PDB entry 6AL1 | X-ray diffraction, 3.20 A resolution | chains H and L of the 3 polymer chains in the assembly

== Chain H ==
Protein: Heavy chain of antigen binding fragment, Fab of NZ-1
From: Rattus norvegicus
Notes: antibody fragment or engineered binder
Sequence (219 residues; numbered 20 to 238; the number before each row is that of its first residue):
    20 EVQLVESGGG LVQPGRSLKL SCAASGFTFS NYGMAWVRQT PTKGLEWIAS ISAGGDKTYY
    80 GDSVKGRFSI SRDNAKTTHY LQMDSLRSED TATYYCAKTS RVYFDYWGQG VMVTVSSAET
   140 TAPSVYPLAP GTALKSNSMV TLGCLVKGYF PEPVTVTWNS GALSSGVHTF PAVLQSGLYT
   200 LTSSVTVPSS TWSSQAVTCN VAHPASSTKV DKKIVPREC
Unresolved in the structure: 150-156, 236-238
Cystine bridges: C41-C115, C163-C218

== Chain L ==
Protein: Light chain of antigen binding fragment, Fab of NZ-1
From: Rattus norvegicus
Notes: antibody fragment or engineered binder
Sequence (214 residues; numbered 20 to 233; the number before each row is that of its first residue):
    20 EFVLTQPNSV STNLGSTVKL SCKRSTGNIG SNYVNWYQQH EGRSPTTMIY RDDKRPDGVP
    80 DRFSGSIDRS SNSALLTINN VQTEDEADYF CHSYSSGIVF GGGTKLTVLG QPKSTPTLTV
   140 FPPSTEELQG NKATLVCLIS DFYPSDVEVA WKANGAPISQ GVDTANPTKQ GNKYIASSFL
   200 RLTAEQWRSR NSFTCQVTHE GNTVEKSLSP AECV
Unresolved in the structure: 230-233
Modified / non-standard residues: E20 (pyroglutamic acid; PCA)
Cystine bridges: C41-C110, C156-C214

== How chain H and chain L interact ==
Pairs across the interface - 66 pairs, chain H then chain L:
  Q58(H) - Q58(L)  hydrogen bond
  L64(H) - F109(L)  hydrophobic
  L64(H) - F119(L)
  W66(H) - G116(L)
  W66(H) - I117(L)
  Y114(H) - Q58(L)  hydrogen bond
  Y114(H) - R62(L)  hydrogen bond (side chain-backbone)
  Y114(H) - S63(L)
  R120(H) - R70(L)
  V121(H) - Y52(L)  hydrophobic
  V121(H) - N54(L)  hydrogen bond (backbone-side chain)
  V121(H) - R70(L)
  V121(H) - H111(L)
  V121(H) - Y113(L)
  Y122(H) - N54(L)
  Y122(H) - Y56(L)
  Y122(H) - T66(L)
  Y122(H) - Y69(L)  hydrophobic
  F123(H) - Y56(L)  hydrogen bond (backbone-side chain)
  F123(H) - T66(L)
  F123(H) - H111(L)
  F123(H) - F119(L)  hydrophobic
  D124(H) - T66(L)  hydrogen bond (backbone-side chain)
  W126(H) - Y56(L)
  W126(H) - P64(L)
  W126(H) - F119(L)  hydrophobic
  G127(H) - S63(L)  hydrogen bond (backbone-side chain)
  Q128(H) - S63(L)
  Y145(H) - S143(L)
  Y145(H) - E145(L)
  P146(H) - S143(L)
  P146(H) - E145(L)
  L147(H) - F140(L)  hydrophobic
  L147(H) - P141(L)
  L147(H) - V155(L)  hydrophobic
  A148(H) - F140(L)
  A148(H) - P141(L)
  T160(H) - T138(L)
  T160(H) - F140(L)
  L161(H) - F140(L)
  L164(H) - F198(L)  hydrophobic
  K166(H) - E146(L)  salt bridge
  K166(H) - K151(L)
  K166(H) - T153(L)  hydrogen bond
  H187(H) - S159(L)
  H187(H) - D160(L)  salt bridge
  H187(H) - Q189(L)
  T188(H) - Q189(L)
  T188(H) - I194(L)
  F189(H) - L157(L)  hydrophobic
  F189(H) - I158(L)
  F189(H) - S159(L)
  F189(H) - I194(L)  hydrophobic
  F189(H) - A195(L)
  F189(H) - S196(L)
  P190(H) - T187(L)
  P190(H) - S196(L)  hydrogen bond (backbone-side chain)
  V192(H) - T183(L)
  V192(H) - A184(L)  hydrophobic
  V192(H) - F198(L)  hydrophobic
  Q194(H) - D182(L)
  Q194(H) - R200(L)  hydrogen bond
  T201(H) - V155(L)
  T201(H) - L157(L)
  T201(H) - F198(L)
  S203(H) - L157(L)
Other interface residues (no listed pair), chain H (39 interface residues in all): V56, G63, E65, S69, P149, G162, V186, A191, T199, L200, K231
Other interface residues (no listed pair), chain L (40 interface residues in all): N185

== Overview ==
39 residues of chain H face 40 of chain L across their interface; the contacts include 10 hydrogen bonds and 2
salt bridges. Polar contacts include K166(H)-E146(L), H187(H)-D160(L) and Q58(H)-Q58(L).
Here chain H is Heavy chain of antigen binding fragment, Fab of NZ-1 and chain L is Light chain of antigen
binding fragment, Fab of NZ-1, both from Rattus norvegicus. Entry 6AL1 (The NZ-1 Fab complexed with the PDZ
tandem fragment of A. aeolicus S2P homolog with the ...) was determined by X-ray diffraction, deposited
together with 6AKQ, 6AL0, 6ICC and 6ICF.
